PDB entry 6A60 | X-ray diffraction, 3.05 A resolution | chains D and F of the 4 polymer chains in the assembly

# Chain D
Molecule: Retinoic acid receptor RXR-alpha
From: Homo sapiens
Reference sequence: P19793 (RXRA_HUMAN); numbering as in UniProt (aligned over 225-462)
Chain sequence (238 residues; each row starts with the number of its first residue):
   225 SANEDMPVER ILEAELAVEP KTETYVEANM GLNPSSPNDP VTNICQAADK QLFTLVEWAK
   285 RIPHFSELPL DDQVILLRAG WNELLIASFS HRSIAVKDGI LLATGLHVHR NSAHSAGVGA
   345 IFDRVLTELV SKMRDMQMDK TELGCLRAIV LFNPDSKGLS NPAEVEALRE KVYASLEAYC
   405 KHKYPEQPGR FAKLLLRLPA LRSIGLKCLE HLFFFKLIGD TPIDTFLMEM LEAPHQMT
Disordered / not traced: 225-227, 243-262, 458-462
Residues lining bound ligands: (9cis)-retinoic acid (9CR): Ile268, Ala271, Ala272, Gln275, Trp305, Asn306, Leu309, Ile310, Phe313, Arg316, Leu326, Ala327, Val342, Ile345, Cys432, His435, Leu436, Phe439
Swiss-Prot annotation at these positions:
  - region: Arg348 to Gly368 (Required for nuclear export)
  - binding site (9-cis-retinoate): Arg316, Ala327
  - binding site (all-trans-retinoate): Arg316, Ala327
  - modified residue (Phosphoserine): Ser259, Ser260
From the paper describing this entry:
  - mutagenesis - E434A: decreased signaling in response to 9cRA and GW4064

# Chain F
Molecule: Nuclear receptor coactivator 1
Notes: fragment: ligand binding domain
Reference sequence: B5MCN7 (B5MCN7_HUMAN); residues 628-643 here correspond to UniProt positions 534-549 (UniProt number = residue number - 94)
Chain sequence (16 residues; numbered 628 to 643; the number before each row is that of its first residue):
   628 ERHKILHRLL QEGSPS
Disordered / not traced: 628, 640-643

# Chain D / chain F interface
Residue-residue contacts - 27 pairs, chain D then chain F:
  Phe277(D) with Leu636(F), hydrophobic
  Val280(D) with Leu633(F), hydrophobic; Leu636(F), hydrophobic; Leu637(F), hydrophobic
  Lys284(D) with Leu636(F), hydrogen bond (side chain-backbone); Glu639(F)
  Leu294(D) with His634(F); Leu637(F), hydrophobic
  Gln297(D) with Leu637(F)
  Val298(D) with His630(F); Leu633(F); His634(F); Leu637(F), hydrophobic
  Leu301(D) with Leu633(F), hydrophobic
  Arg302(D) with His630(F), hydrogen bond; Leu633(F)
  Thr449(D) with Ile632(F)
  Phe450(D) with Ile632(F), hydrophobic; Leu636(F), hydrophobic
  Glu453(D) with His630(F); Lys631(F), hydrogen bond (side chain-backbone); Ile632(F), hydrogen bond (side chain-backbone); Leu633(F), hydrogen bond (side chain-backbone)
  Met454(D) with Leu633(F), hydrophobic
  Glu456(D) with Arg629(F)
  Ala457(D) with Arg629(F); His630(F)
Interface residues without a listed pair, chain D (15 interface residues in all): Phe289

# Overview
15 residues of chain D and 9 residues of chain F are in contact; the contacts include 5 hydrogen bonds. Among
the polar pairs are Lys284(D)-Leu636(F), Arg302(D)-His630(F) and Glu453(D)-Lys631(F). Chain D binds
(9cis)-retinoic acid. The paper reports that E434A of chain D reduces signaling in response to 9cRA and
GW4064.
Here chain D is Retinoic acid receptor RXR-alpha (Homo sapiens) and chain F is Nuclear receptor coactivator 1.
Entry 6A60 (Crystal structure of human FXR/RXR-LBD heterodimer bound to GW4064 and 9cRA and SRC1) was
determined by X-ray diffraction together with 6A5W, 6A5X, 6A5Y and 6A5Z from the same study.
